PDB entry 6EIW | electron microscopy, 3.87 A resolution | chains A and C of the 4 polymer chains in the assembly

== Chain A ==
Molecule: structural protein VP1
Organism: Sacbrood virus
UniProtKB: A0A223DN59 (A0A223DN59_9VIRU); residues 15-243 here correspond to UniProt positions 770-998 (UniProt number = residue number + 755)
Chain sequence (229 residues; numbered 15 to 243; the number before each row is that of its first residue):
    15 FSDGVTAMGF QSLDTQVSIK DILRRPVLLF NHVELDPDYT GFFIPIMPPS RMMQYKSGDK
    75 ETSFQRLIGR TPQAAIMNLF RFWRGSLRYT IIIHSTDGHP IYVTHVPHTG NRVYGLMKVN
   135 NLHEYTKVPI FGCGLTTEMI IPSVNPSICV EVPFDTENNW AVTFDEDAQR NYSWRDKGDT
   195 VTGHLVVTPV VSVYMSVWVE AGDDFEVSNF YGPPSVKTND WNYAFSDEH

== Chain C ==
Molecule: structural protein VP3
Organism: Sacbrood virus
UniProtKB: A0A2I6HDZ6 (A0A2I6HDZ6_9VIRU); residues 1-273 here correspond to UniProt positions 429-701 (UniProt number = residue number + 428)
Chain sequence (273 residues; each row starts with the number of its first residue):
     1 DKPKDVSSIT IIPKPRLGFP HGKGKSDAVA MRVNPVALTS FQDVSAYPDE PRTTLDIARI
    61 WGLRSTFNWG SGDEHGKELF NTVLDPGLRF YDQDYEGQIT PMEYVTGLYN FWSGPIELRF
   121 DFVSNAFHTG TVIISAEYNR SSTNTDECQS HSTYTKTFHL GEQKSVHFTV PYIYDTVVRR
   181 NTASAYLPVT DYDKVDNVSR AQAMGIRAES KMRVKVRVVN VLRPVASTTS TIEVLVYMRG
   241 GKNYALHGLK QSTYWPSNSV VPIDSFPPDG YDP

== How chain A and chain C interact ==
Residue-residue contacts (182):
  Phe-15(A) / Tyr-154(C)  hydrophobic
  Phe-15(A) / Thr-155(C)
  Phe-15(A) / Phe-168(C)  hydrophobic
  Phe-15(A) / Thr-169(C)
  Asp-17(A) / Pro-115(C)
  Asp-17(A) / Lys-242(C)  salt bridge
  Asp-17(A) / Asn-243(C)  hydrogen bond (backbone-side chain)
  Gly-18(A) / Asn-243(C)  hydrogen bond (backbone-side chain)
  Thr-20(A) / Asn-243(C)
  Ala-21(A) / Ser-113(C)
  Met-22(A) / Ala-245(C)  hydrophobic
  Phe-24(A) / Val-177(C)  hydrophobic
  Asp-28(A) / His-247(C)
  Gln-30(A) / Tyr-109(C)  hydrogen bond (backbone-side chain)
  Gln-30(A) / Gly-248(C)
  Gln-30(A) / Leu-249(C)  hydrogen bond (side chain-backbone)
  Val-31(A) / Thr-53(C)
  Val-31(A) / Thr-54(C)  hydrogen bond (backbone-side chain)
  Val-31(A) / Leu-55(C)  hydrophobic
  Val-31(A) / Tyr-109(C)
  Val-31(A) / Leu-246(C)
  Ile-33(A) / Pro-51(C)
  Ile-33(A) / Arg-52(C)  hydrogen bond (backbone-backbone)
  Ile-33(A) / Thr-53(C)
  Asp-35(A) / Gly-22(C)
  Asp-35(A) / Lys-23(C)
  Ile-36(A) / Thr-54(C)
  Ile-36(A) / Tyr-109(C)
  Arg-38(A) / His-21(C)
  Arg-38(A) / Gly-22(C)
  Arg-39(A) / Pro-20(C)
  Arg-39(A) / Leu-249(C)
  Pro-40(A) / Phe-19(C)
  Arg-65(A) / Pro-256(C)
  Arg-65(A) / Asn-258(C)  hydrogen bond (side chain-backbone)
  Met-66(A) / Val-261(C)
  Met-66(A) / Pro-262(C)
  Met-66(A) / Ile-263(C)  hydrogen bond (backbone-backbone)
  Gln-68(A) / Trp-255(C)
  Gln-68(A) / Pro-256(C)  hydrogen bond (side chain-backbone)
  Gln-68(A) / Val-260(C)
  Gln-68(A) / Pro-262(C)
  Tyr-69(A) / Asp-191(C)  hydrogen bond
  Lys-70(A) / Val-260(C)  hydrogen bond (side chain-backbone)
  Ser-71(A) / Thr-190(C)
  Ser-71(A) / Asp-191(C)  hydrogen bond
  Asp-73(A) / Pro-262(C)
  Phe-78(A) / Ile-263(C)  hydrophobic
  Arg-80(A) / Thr-190(C)  hydrogen bond
  Arg-80(A) / Asp-191(C)  salt bridge
  Leu-81(A) / Thr-190(C)
  Leu-81(A) / Gln-251(C)
  Arg-84(A) / Leu-187(C)
  Arg-84(A) / Gln-251(C)
  Arg-84(A) / Ser-252(C)  hydrogen bond (backbone-backbone)
  Arg-84(A) / Thr-253(C)  hydrogen bond (side chain-backbone)
  Arg-84(A) / Trp-255(C)
  Pro-86(A) / Leu-108(C)
  Pro-86(A) / Lys-250(C)
  Ala-89(A) / Tyr-104(C)  hydrogen bond (backbone-side chain)
  Ala-89(A) / Leu-108(C)  hydrophobic
  Ile-90(A) / Thr-54(C)
  Asn-92(A) / Pro-256(C)
  Leu-93(A) / Tyr-104(C)  hydrophobic
  Arg-98(A) / Thr-39(C)
  Arg-98(A) / Ser-40(C)  hydrogen bond (side chain-backbone)
  Arg-98(A) / Phe-41(C)
  Arg-98(A) / Val-44(C)
  Gly-99(A) / Thr-39(C)
  Ser-100(A) / Arg-32(C)
  Arg-102(A) / Ser-26(C)
  Arg-102(A) / Ala-28(C)
  Thr-104(A) / Arg-16(C)
  Thr-104(A) / Phe-19(C)
  Val-117(A) / Met-31(C)
  His-119(A) / Met-31(C)
  Gly-124(A) / Phe-266(C)
  Asn-125(A) / Phe-266(C)
  Arg-126(A) / Ile-263(C)
  Arg-126(A) / Asp-264(C)  salt bridge
  Arg-126(A) / Ser-265(C)
  Arg-126(A) / Phe-266(C)  hydrogen bond (backbone-backbone)
  Val-127(A) / Phe-266(C)
  Tyr-128(A) / Ile-263(C)
  Tyr-128(A) / Asp-264(C)
  Tyr-128(A) / Ser-265(C)  hydrogen bond (backbone-side chain)
  Met-131(A) / Pro-268(C)  hydrophobic
  Thr-150(A) / Met-31(C)
  Thr-151(A) / Met-31(C)
  Glu-152(A) / Val-29(C)
  Asn-159(A) / Pro-15(C)  hydrogen bond (side chain-backbone)
  Ser-161(A) / Pro-15(C)  hydrogen bond (side chain-backbone)
  Ser-161(A) / Arg-16(C)  hydrogen bond
  Ile-162(A) / Arg-16(C)
  Cys-163(A) / Arg-16(C)
  Cys-163(A) / Ala-28(C)
  Cys-163(A) / Val-29(C)  hydrogen bond (backbone-backbone)
  Val-164(A) / Val-29(C)
  Glu-165(A) / Val-29(C)  hydrogen bond (backbone-backbone)
  Glu-165(A) / Ala-30(C)
  Glu-165(A) / Met-31(C)  hydrogen bond (backbone-backbone)
  Glu-165(A) / Arg-32(C)  salt bridge
  Pro-167(A) / Met-31(C)
  Pro-167(A) / Arg-32(C)
  Asn-173(A) / Val-44(C)
  Trp-174(A) / Val-44(C)
  Trp-174(A) / Ser-45(C)
  Glu-180(A) / Ser-259(C)  hydrogen bond (backbone-side chain)
  Ala-182(A) / Val-261(C)
  Ala-182(A) / Ile-263(C)  hydrophobic
  Ala-182(A) / Asp-264(C)
  Ala-182(A) / Tyr-271(C)
  Gln-183(A) / Val-261(C)
  Gln-183(A) / Pro-262(C)  hydrogen bond (side chain-backbone)
  Gln-183(A) / Asp-264(C)
  Gln-183(A) / Tyr-271(C)
  Asn-185(A) / Tyr-271(C)  hydrogen bond (side chain-backbone)
  Trp-188(A) / Phe-266(C)  hydrophobic
  Trp-188(A) / Pro-267(C)  hydrophobic
  Lys-191(A) / Tyr-271(C)
  Trp-212(A) / Phe-19(C)  hydrophobic
  Asp-218(A) / Arg-32(C)  salt bridge
  Asp-218(A) / Leu-38(C)
  Asp-218(A) / Thr-39(C)  hydrogen bond (side chain-backbone)
  Asp-218(A) / Phe-41(C)
  Phe-219(A) / Phe-41(C)
  Glu-220(A) / Phe-41(C)
  Glu-220(A) / Ala-46(C)
  Val-221(A) / Ala-46(C)
  Ser-222(A) / Glu-50(C)
  Asn-223(A) / Glu-50(C)  hydrogen bond (backbone-side chain)
  Phe-224(A) / Glu-50(C)
  Phe-224(A) / Ile-60(C)  hydrophobic
  Pro-227(A) / Ile-99(C)
  Ser-229(A) / Gly-97(C)
  Ser-229(A) / Gln-98(C)
  Ser-229(A) / Pro-256(C)
  Ser-229(A) / Ser-257(C)  hydrogen bond (backbone-backbone)
  Val-230(A) / Glu-96(C)
  Val-230(A) / Gly-97(C)  hydrogen bond (backbone-backbone)
  Val-230(A) / Ile-99(C)  hydrophobic
  Val-230(A) / Tyr-254(C)  hydrophobic
  Val-230(A) / Trp-255(C)
  Val-230(A) / Pro-256(C)
  Val-230(A) / Ser-257(C)
  Lys-231(A) / Tyr-95(C)
  Lys-231(A) / Tyr-254(C)
  Lys-231(A) / Trp-255(C)  hydrogen bond (backbone-backbone)
  Lys-231(A) / Ser-257(C)
  Thr-232(A) / Tyr-95(C)
  Thr-232(A) / Thr-253(C)  hydrogen bond (side chain-backbone)
  Thr-232(A) / Tyr-254(C)
  Asn-233(A) / Asp-94(C)
  Asn-233(A) / Tyr-192(C)
  Asp-234(A) / Ser-184(C)  hydrogen bond
  Asp-234(A) / Leu-187(C)
  Asp-234(A) / Thr-253(C)  hydrogen bond
  Trp-235(A) / Tyr-91(C)
  Trp-235(A) / Asp-92(C)
  Trp-235(A) / Gln-93(C)  hydrogen bond (side chain-backbone)
  Trp-235(A) / Asp-94(C)  hydrogen bond
  Trp-235(A) / Arg-207(C)  hydrogen bond (backbone-side chain)
  Asn-236(A) / Val-195(C)
  Asn-236(A) / Arg-200(C)  hydrogen bond (backbone-side chain)
  Tyr-237(A) / Leu-187(C)  hydrophobic
  Tyr-237(A) / Val-189(C)
  Tyr-237(A) / Tyr-192(C)
  Tyr-237(A) / Asp-193(C)  hydrogen bond (side chain-backbone)
  Tyr-237(A) / Val-195(C)  hydrophobic
  Tyr-237(A) / Ala-203(C)
  Ala-238(A) / Arg-207(C)  hydrogen bond (backbone-side chain)
  Phe-239(A) / Asn-197(C)
  Phe-239(A) / Arg-200(C)
  Phe-239(A) / Ala-201(C)
  Phe-239(A) / Ile-206(C)
  Phe-239(A) / Arg-207(C)  hydrogen bond (backbone-backbone)
  Ser-240(A) / Ile-206(C)
  Ser-240(A) / Arg-207(C)
  Ser-240(A) / Glu-209(C)
  Asp-241(A) / Ile-206(C)
  Asp-241(A) / Arg-207(C)  hydrogen bond (backbone-backbone)
  Asp-241(A) / Glu-209(C)
Also at the interface, not in a pair above, chain A (98 interface residues in all): Ser-16, Val-19, Gln-25, Ser-26, Ser-32, Phe-94, Thr-118, Val-166, Phe-168, Asp-181, Arg-184, Pro-228, Glu-242
Also at the interface, not in a pair above, chain C (102 interface residues in all): Asp-27, Tyr-47, Ile-57, Phe-90, Thr-100, Pro-101, Pro-171, Val-178, Ala-183, Tyr-186, Ser-199, Gly-205, Ala-208, Lys-211

== Summary ==
Chain A and chain C form an interface of 98 and 102 residues respectively, with 44 hydrogen bonds and 5 salt
bridges. Polar pairs include Asp-17(A)/Lys-242(C), Arg-80(A)/Asp-191(C) and Arg-126(A)/Asp-264(C).
Chain A is structural protein VP1 and chain C is structural protein VP3, both from Sacbrood virus; the
structure, Sacbrood virus of honeybee empty particle, was determined by electron microscopy (same publication
as 5LSF, 5OYP, 6EGV, 6EGX and 6EH1).
